Entry 4H98 (X-ray diffraction, 2.90 A resolution); this record covers chain A.

# Chain A
Name: Dihydrofolate Reductase
From: Candida glabrata
Notes: EC 1.5.1.3
UniProtKB: Q6FPH0 (Q6FPH0_CANGA); numbering as in UniProt (aligned over 4-217)
Amino-acid sequence (224 residues; each row starts with the number of its first residue):
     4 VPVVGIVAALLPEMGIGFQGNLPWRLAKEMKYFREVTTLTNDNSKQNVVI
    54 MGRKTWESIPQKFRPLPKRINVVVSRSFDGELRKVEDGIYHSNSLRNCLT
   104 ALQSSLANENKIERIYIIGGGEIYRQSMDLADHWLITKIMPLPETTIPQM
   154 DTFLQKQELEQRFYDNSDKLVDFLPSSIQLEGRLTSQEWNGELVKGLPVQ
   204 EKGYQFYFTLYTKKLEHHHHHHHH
Construct notes: expression tag (218-227)
Small-molecule neighbours:
  - 14Q (5-{3-[3-(1,3-benzodioxol-5-yl)-5-methoxyphenyl]prop-1-yn-1-yl}-6-ethylpyrimidine-2,4-diamine): Ile-9, Val-10, Ala-11, Gly-23, Asn-24, Leu-25, Glu-32, Met-33, Phe-36, Thr-58, Ser-61, Ile-62, Pro-63, Phe-66, Leu-69, Ile-121, Tyr-127, Thr-140
  - NADPH (NDP; NADPH dihydro-nicotinamide-adenine-dinucleotide phosphate): Val-10, Ala-11, Ile-19, Gly-20, Phe-21, Gln-22, Gly-23, Asn-24, Leu-25, Trp-27, Gly-55, Arg-56, Lys-57, Thr-58, Val-77, Ser-78, Arg-79, Ser-80, Asn-96, Ser-97, Leu-98, Ile-121, Gly-122, Gly-123, Gly-124, Glu-125, Ile-126, Tyr-127, Gln-129, Asp-154, Thr-155
From the paper describing this entry:
  - conformationally variable residues (loop rearrangement): Pro-63 to Phe-66
  - binding site for 14Q: Pro-63 to Phe-66

# Summary
Chain A binds NADPH and compound 14Q. From the paper: a binding site for 14Q at Pro-63; conformational
variability at Pro-63.
Chain A is Dihydrofolate Reductase (Candida glabrata); the structure, Candida glabrata dihydrofolate reductase
complexed with NADPH and
5-{3-[3-(2,3-dihydro-1,4-benzodioxin-6-yl)-5-methoxyphenyl]prop-1-yn-1-yl}-6-ethylpyrimidine-2,4-diamine
(UCP1018), was determined by X-ray diffraction (same publication as 4H95, 4H96, 4H97, 3RO9 and 3ROA).
